3J9K - chains A and B of the 32 polymer chains in the assembly; structure by electron microscopy, 4.10 A resolution (low resolution: residue-level contacts below are approximate; hydrogen-bond / salt-bridge calls are withheld).

Chain A:
Molecule: Apaf-1 related killer DARK
From: Drosophila melanogaster
UniProt: Q7KLI1 (Q7KLI1_DROME); residues 1-583 carry their UniProt numbers (583 of 1102 residues fall inside the UniProt entry; the rest is not from it)
Amino-acid sequence (1102 residues; numbered 1 to 1247; 145 numbers in that range are skipped by the numbering (no residue carries them; nothing is unmodelled there); the number before each row is that of its first residue; X marks 519 residues of unknown identity (built as UNK)):
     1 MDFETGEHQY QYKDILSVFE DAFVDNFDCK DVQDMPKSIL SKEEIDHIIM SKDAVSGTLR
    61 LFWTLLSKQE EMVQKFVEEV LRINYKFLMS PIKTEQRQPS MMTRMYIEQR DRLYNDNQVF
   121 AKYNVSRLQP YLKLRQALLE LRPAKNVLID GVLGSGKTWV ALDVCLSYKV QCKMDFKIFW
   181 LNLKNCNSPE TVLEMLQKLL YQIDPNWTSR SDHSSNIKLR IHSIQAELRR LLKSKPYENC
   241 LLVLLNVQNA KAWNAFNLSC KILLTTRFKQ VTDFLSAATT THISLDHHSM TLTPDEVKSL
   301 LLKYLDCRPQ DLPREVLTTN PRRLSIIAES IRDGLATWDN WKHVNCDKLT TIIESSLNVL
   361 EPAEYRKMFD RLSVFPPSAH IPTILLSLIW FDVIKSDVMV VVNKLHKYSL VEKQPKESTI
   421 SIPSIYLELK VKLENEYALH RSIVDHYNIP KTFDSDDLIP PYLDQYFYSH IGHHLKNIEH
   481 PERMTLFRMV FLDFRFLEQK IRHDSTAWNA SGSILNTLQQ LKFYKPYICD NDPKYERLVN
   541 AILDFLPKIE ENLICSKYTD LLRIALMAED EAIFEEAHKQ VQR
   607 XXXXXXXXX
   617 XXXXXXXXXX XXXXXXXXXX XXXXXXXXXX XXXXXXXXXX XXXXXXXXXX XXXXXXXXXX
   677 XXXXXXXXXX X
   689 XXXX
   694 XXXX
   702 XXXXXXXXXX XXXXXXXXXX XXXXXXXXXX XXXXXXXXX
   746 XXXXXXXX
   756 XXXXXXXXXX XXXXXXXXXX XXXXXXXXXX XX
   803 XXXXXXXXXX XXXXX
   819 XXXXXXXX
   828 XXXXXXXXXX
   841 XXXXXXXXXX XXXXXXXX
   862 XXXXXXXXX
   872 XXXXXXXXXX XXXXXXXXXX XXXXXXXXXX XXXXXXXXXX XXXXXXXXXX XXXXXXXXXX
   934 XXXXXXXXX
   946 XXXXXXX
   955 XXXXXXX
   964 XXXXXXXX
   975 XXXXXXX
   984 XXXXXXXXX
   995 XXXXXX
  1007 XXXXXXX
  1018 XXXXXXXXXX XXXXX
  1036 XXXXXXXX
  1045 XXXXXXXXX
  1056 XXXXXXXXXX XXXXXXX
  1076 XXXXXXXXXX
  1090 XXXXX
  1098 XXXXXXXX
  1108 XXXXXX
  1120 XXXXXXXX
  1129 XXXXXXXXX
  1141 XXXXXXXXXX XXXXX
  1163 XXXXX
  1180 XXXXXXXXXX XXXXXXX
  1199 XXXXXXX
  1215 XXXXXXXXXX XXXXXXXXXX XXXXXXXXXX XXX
Not modelled in the structure: 1-9, 334-335, 390-395, 416-417, 504-515, 531, 550-555, 1247
Small-molecule neighbours: ADP (adenosine-5'-diphosphate): Y123, N124, V125, R127, G154, S155, G156, K157, T158, W159, N246, L300, Y304, P321, R322, S325

Chain B:
Molecule: Caspase Nc
From: Drosophila melanogaster
Notes: EC 3.4.22.-
UniProt: Q9XYF4 (ICENC_DROME); numbering as in UniProt (aligned over 1-450)
Amino-acid sequence (450 residues; numbered 1 to 450; the number before each row is that of its first residue):
     1 MQPPELEIGM PKRHREHIRK NLNILVEWTN YERLAMECVQ QGILTVQMLR NTQDLNGKPF
    61 NMDEKDVRVE QHRRLLLKIT QRGPTAYNLL INALRNINCL DAAVLLESVD ESDSRPPFIS
   121 LNERRTSRKS ADIVDTPSPE ASEGPCVSKL RNEPLGALTP YVGVVDGPEV KKSKKIHGGD
   181 SAILGTYKMQ SRFNRGVLLM VNIMDYPDQN RRRIGAEKDS KSLIHLFQEL NFTIFPYGNV
   241 NQDQFFKLLT MVTSSSYVQN TECFVMVLMT HGNSVEGKEK VEFCDGSVVD MQKIKDHFQT
   301 AKCPYLVNKP KVLMFPFCRG DEYDLGHPKN QGNLMEPVYT AQEEKWPDTQ TEGIPSPSTN
   361 VPSLADTLVC YANTPGYVTH RDLDTGSWYI QKFCQVMADH AHDTDLEDIL KKTSEAVGNK
   421 RTKKGSMQTG AYDNLGFNKK LYFNPGFFNE
Not modelled in the structure: 1-9, 112-450
Swiss-Prot annotation at these positions:
  - region: S114 to R125 (Required for binding Diap1)
  - active site: H271, C318
  - mutagenesis: L55 to V67 (Does not disrupt interaction with Dark but fails to induce assembly of the Dark apoptosome complex), Q81 to R82 (Abrogates interaction with Dark and disrupts Dark-mediated autocatalytic activation of Dronc), F118 (F118E: Disrupts interaction with Diap1), C318 (C318G: Fails to induce apoptosis)
Reported in the primary citation:
  - contacts within the chain: K78-Q81 (hydrogen bond)
  - self-association interface (contacts with another copy of this molecule): I24, W28, L105, V109
  - mutagenesis - Q81A/R82A: abolished binding to Apaf-1 related killer DARK (chain A)
  - mutagenesis - Q81A/R82A: abolished catalytic activity with Apaf-1 related killer DARK (chain A)

How chain A and chain B interact:
Residue-residue contacts (12):
  D25(A) with R15(B); Q81(B)
  N26(A) with Q81(B)
  K30(A) with Q47(B); N51(B)
  D31(A) with M48(B)
  Q33(A) with Q47(B)
  Y85(A) with M48(B)
  F87(A) with Q81(B); R82(B); G83(B); P84(B)
Interface residues without a listed pair, chain A (10 interface residues in all): F27, D28, N84
Interface residues without a listed pair, chain B (13 interface residues in all): M10, G57, F60, N61, K78
The authors on this interface:
  - interface residues, chain B: L55(B), Q81(B), R82(B)

Overview:
The interface between chain A and chain B involves 10 residues on one side and 13 on the other. Ligands of
chain A: ADP. The paper reports that Q81A/R82A of chain B abolish binding to Apaf-1 related killer DARK (chain
A); interface residues L55(B), Q81(B) and R82(B).
Here chain A is Apaf-1 related killer DARK and chain B is Caspase Nc, both from Drosophila melanogaster. Entry
3J9K (Structure of Dark apoptosome in complex with Dronc CARD domain) was determined by electron microscopy,
deposited together with 3J9L.
